PDB entry 3U3W | X-ray diffraction, 2.40 A resolution | chains A and Y of the 6 polymer chains in the assembly

== Chain A ==
Protein: Transcriptional activator PlcR protein
From: Bacillus thuringiensis
UniProtKB: Q45782 (Q45782_BACTU); numbering as in UniProt (aligned over 1-285)
Sequence (293 residues; each row starts with the number of its first residue):
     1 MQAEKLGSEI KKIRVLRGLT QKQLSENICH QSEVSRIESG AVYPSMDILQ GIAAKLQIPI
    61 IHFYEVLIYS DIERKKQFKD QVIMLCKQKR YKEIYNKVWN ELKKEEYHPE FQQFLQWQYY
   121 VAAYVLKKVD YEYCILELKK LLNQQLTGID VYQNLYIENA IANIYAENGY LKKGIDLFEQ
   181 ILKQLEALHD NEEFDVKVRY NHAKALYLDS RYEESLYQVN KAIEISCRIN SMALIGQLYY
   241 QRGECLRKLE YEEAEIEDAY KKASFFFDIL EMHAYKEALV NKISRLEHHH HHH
Disordered / not traced: 1-2, 283-293
Differences from the reference sequence: expression tag (286-293)
Metal / ion sites: Ca2+: Ala-41 (shared with 1 residue of chain Z)
Reported in the primary citation:
  - conformationally variable residues (helix shift): Ile-68
  - binding site for C-terminus heptapeptide from PapR protein: Lys-89, Tyr-240, Tyr-275, Ala-278
  - specificity-determining residues: Ala-278 (citing earlier work)
  - binding site for the 18-nt DNA strand (chain Y): Ser-32, Arg-36
  - mutagenesis - I68N: increased signaling in response to in the absence of PapR
  - mutagenesis - I68N/L185S/M272T: increased signaling
  - mutagenesis - Y64A: increased signaling in response to in the absence of peptide
  - mutagenesis - I68N (K4 = 6 nM): increased binding to C-terminus heptapeptide from PapR protein
  - mutagenesis - I68N: increased binding to DNA

== Chain Y ==
Molecule: 18-nt DNA strand
Sequence (18 nucleotides; numbered 1 to 18; the number before each row is that of its first residue):
     1 CTATGCAATA TTTCATAT
Metal / ion sites: Ca2+: DT11 (shared with 1 residue of chain B)

== Chain A / chain Y interface ==
Residue-residue contacts - 13 pairs, chain A then chain Y:
  Arg-14(A) with DT2(Y), salt bridge to the phosphate
  Thr-20(A) with DC1(Y), hydrogen bond to the phosphate; DT2(Y), phosphate contact
  Gln-21(A) with DT2(Y), hydrogen bond to the phosphate; DA3(Y), hydrogen bond to the phosphate
  Lys-22(A) with DC1(Y), phosphate contact
  Gln-31(A) with DT2(Y), base contact; DA3(Y), hydrogen bond to the base
  Ser-32(A) with DT4(Y), base contact
  Ser-35(A) with DA3(Y), hydrogen bond to the phosphate
  Arg-36(A) with DT4(Y), base contact; DG5(Y), hydrogen bond to the base; DC6(Y), base contact

== In short ==
8 residues of chain A and 6 residues of chain Y are in contact, with 6 hydrogen bonds and 1 salt bridge. Polar
contacts include Gln-31(A)/DA3(Y), Arg-36(A)/DG5(Y) and Thr-20(A)/DC1(Y). From the paper: a binding site for
C-terminus heptapeptide from PapR protein at Lys-89(A), Tyr-240(A) and Tyr-275(A) among others; I68N of chain
A increases signaling in response to in the absence of PapR; 3 substitutions were tested in all.
Here chain A is Transcriptional activator PlcR protein (Bacillus thuringiensis) and chain Y is an 18-nt DNA
strand. Entry 3U3W (Crystal Structure of Bacillus thuringiensis PlcR in complex with the peptide PapR7 and
DNA) was determined by X-ray diffraction together with 4FSC from the same study.
